PDB entry 5KXB | X-ray diffraction, 2.33 A resolution | chains A and D of the 4 polymer chains in the assembly

== Chain A (and D) ==
Protein: Wisteria floribunda agglutinin
From: Wisteria floribunda
Notes: chain D of this document is another copy of the same molecule, construct and numbering; everything in this record applies to it too
Amino-acid sequence (243 residues; numbered 31 to 273; the number before each row is that of its first residue):
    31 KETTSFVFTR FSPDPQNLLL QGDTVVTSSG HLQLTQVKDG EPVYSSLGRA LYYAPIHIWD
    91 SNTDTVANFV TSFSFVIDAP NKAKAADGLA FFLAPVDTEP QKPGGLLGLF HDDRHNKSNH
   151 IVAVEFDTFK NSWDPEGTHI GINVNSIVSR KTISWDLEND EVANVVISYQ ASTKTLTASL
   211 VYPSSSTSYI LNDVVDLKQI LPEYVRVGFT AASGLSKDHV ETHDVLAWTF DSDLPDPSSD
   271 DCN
Disordered / not traced: 269-273
Covalent attachments: N-acetylglucosamine (NAG) linked to Asn146
Ion coordination: Mn2+: Glu155, Asp157, Asp164, His169; Ca2+: Asp157, Phe159, Asn161, Asp164
Ligand contacts: 2-acetamido-2-deoxy-beta-D-galactopyranose (NGA): Ala116, Asp117, Pro133, Gly134, Gly135, Phe159, Asn161, Trp163, Gly244, Leu245, Ser246, His249

== How chain A and chain D interact ==
Pairs across the interface (31; chain A residue first):
  Lys181(A) with Ser216(D), hydrogen bond (side chain-backbone)
  Asn194(A) with Gln200(D)
  Gln200(A) with Asn194(D), hydrogen bond; Pro213(D)
  Thr203(A) with Pro213(D)
  Thr205(A) with Pro213(D)
  Thr207(A) with Val211(D)
  Ser209(A) with Ile220(D)
  Val211(A) with Asn222(D)
  Pro213(A) with Gln200(D); Thr203(D); Thr205(D)
  Ser216(A) with Lys181(D), hydrogen bond (backbone-side chain); Asn222(D); Val224(D)
  Thr217(A) with Asn222(D)
  Ser218(A) with Ile220(D); Leu221(D); Asn222(D), hydrogen bond
  Tyr219(A) with Ile220(D)
  Ile220(A) with Ser209(D); Ser218(D); Tyr219(D); Ile220(D), hydrophobic
  Leu221(A) with Ser218(D)
  Asn222(A) with Val211(D); Ser216(D), hydrogen bond (side chain-backbone); Thr217(D), hydrogen bond (side chain-backbone); Ser218(D), hydrogen bond
  Asp223(A) with Ser216(D)
  Val224(A) with Ser216(D)
Interface residues without a listed pair, chain D (19 interface residues in all): Thr207, Tyr212, Asp223

== Summary ==
Chain A and chain D form an interface of 18 and 19 residues respectively, with 7 hydrogen bonds. Polar pairs
include Lys181(A)-Ser216(D), Gln200(A)-Asn194(D) and Ser218(A)-Asn222(D). Bound to chain A:
2-acetamido-2-deoxy-beta-D-galactopyranose. Covalently linked N-acetylglucosamine: at Asn146(A). Glu155(A),
Asp157(A), Asp164(A) and His169(A) form the Mn2+ site.
Both chains are Wisteria floribunda agglutinin (Wisteria floribunda). Entry 5KXB (Wisteria floribunda lectin
in complex with GalNAc) was determined by X-ray diffraction, deposited together with 5KXC, 5KXD and 5KXE.
